Entry 1S76 (X-ray diffraction, 2.88 A resolution); this record covers chains T and D of the 4 polymer chains in the assembly.

[Chain T]
Molecule: 21-nt DNA strand
Sequence (21 nucleotides; row label = number of the first residue in the row; the depositors numbered this strand downwards along its sequence, so these rows (ascending numbers) run in the REVERSE of the deposited 5'-to-3' order):
   110 TTGTGCCGCTTACGCGTGCCG

[Chain D]
Molecule: DNA-directed RNA polymerase
From: Enterobacteria phage T7
Notes: EC 2.7.7.6
Reference sequence: P00573 (RPOL_BPT7); residues 1-883 here = UniProt positions 1-883
Chain sequence (883 residues; each row starts with the number of its first residue):
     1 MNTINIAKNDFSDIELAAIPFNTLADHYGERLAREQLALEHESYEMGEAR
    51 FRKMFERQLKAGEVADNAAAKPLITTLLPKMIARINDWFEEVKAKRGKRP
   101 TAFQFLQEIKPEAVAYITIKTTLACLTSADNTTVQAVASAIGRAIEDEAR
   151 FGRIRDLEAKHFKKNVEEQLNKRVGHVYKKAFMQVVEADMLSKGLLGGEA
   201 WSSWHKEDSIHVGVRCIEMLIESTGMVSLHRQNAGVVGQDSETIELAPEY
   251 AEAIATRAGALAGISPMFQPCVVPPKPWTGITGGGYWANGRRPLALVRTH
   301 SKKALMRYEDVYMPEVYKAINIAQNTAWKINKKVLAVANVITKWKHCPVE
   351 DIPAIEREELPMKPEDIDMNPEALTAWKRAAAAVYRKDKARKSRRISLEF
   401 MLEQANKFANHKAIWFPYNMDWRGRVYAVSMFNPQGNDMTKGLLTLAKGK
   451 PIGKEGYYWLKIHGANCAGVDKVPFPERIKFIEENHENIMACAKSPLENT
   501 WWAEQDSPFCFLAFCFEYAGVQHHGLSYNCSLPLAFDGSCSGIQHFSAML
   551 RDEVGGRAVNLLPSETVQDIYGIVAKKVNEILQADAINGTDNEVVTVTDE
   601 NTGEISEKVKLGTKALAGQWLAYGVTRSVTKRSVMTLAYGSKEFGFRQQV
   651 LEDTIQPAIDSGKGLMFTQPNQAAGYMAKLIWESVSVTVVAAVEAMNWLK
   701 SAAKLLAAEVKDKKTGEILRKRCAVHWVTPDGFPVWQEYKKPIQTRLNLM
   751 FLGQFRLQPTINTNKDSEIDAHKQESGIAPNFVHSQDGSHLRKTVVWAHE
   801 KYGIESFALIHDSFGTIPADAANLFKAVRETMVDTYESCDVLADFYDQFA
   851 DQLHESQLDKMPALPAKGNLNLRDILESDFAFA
Disordered / not traced: 1-11, 195-199, 233-240, 363-374, 594-611
UniProt features mapped onto this chain:
  - active site: Asp-537, Lys-631, Asp-812
  - mutagenesis: Lys-172 (K172L/G: No change in activity), Pro-563 (P563A/T: Inactivated), Tyr-571 (Y571S: Inactivated), Lys-631 (K631G: Partially inactivated; K631L: Partially inactivated; K631R: Partially inactivated), Thr-636 (T636P: Inactivated), Tyr-639 (Y639D: Inactivated), Phe-646 (F646C: Inactivated)
Ion coordination: Mg2+ site 1: Asp-537, Gly-538, Asp-812 (together with AMP-CPP); Mg2+ site 2: Asp-537, Asp-812 (together with AMP-CPP)
Ligand contacts: AMP-CPP (APC; diphosphomethylphosphonic acid adenosyl ester): Arg-425, Asp-537, Gly-538, Cys-540, Ser-541, Gly-542, Tyr-571, Arg-627, Lys-631, Arg-632, Met-635, Thr-636, Tyr-639, His-784, Asp-812

[Interface between chain T and chain D]
Residue-residue contacts (47; chain T residue first):
  DT110(T) with Val-177(D), phosphate contact; Tyr-178(D), hydrogen bond to the phosphate
  DT111(T) with Glu-63(D), phosphate contact; Gly-175(D), phosphate contact; Lys-392(D), hydrogen bond to the base
  DG112(T) with Arg-57(D), salt bridge to the phosphate
  DT113(T) with Lys-53(D), salt bridge to the phosphate; Met-54(D), base contact; Arg-57(D), sugar contact
  DG114(T) with Arg-50(D), salt bridge to the phosphate; Met-267(D), phosphate contact; Met-431(D), phosphate contact
  DC115(T) with Arg-50(D), sugar contact; Met-431(D), phosphate contact
  DC116(T) with Arg-298(D), salt bridge to the phosphate
  DG117(T) with Arg-298(D), hydrogen bond to the phosphate; His-300(D), phosphate contact; Asp-421(D), sugar contact; Trp-422(D), phosphate contact; Tyr-427(D), sugar contact
  DC118(T) with Trp-422(D), phosphate contact; Arg-423(D), sugar contact; Tyr-739(D), hydrogen bond to the phosphate; Asn-781(D), sugar contact
  DT119(T) with Arg-632(D), base contact; Tyr-739(D), hydrogen bond to the phosphate; Ser-776(D), hydrogen bond to the phosphate; Gly-777(D), sugar contact; Pro-780(D), sugar contact; Asn-781(D), phosphate contact; His-784(D), base contact
  DT120(T) with Arg-632(D), hydrogen bond to the base; Thr-636(D), base contact; Tyr-639(D), base contact; Gly-640(D), sugar contact; Ser-641(D), hydrogen bond to the phosphate; Lys-642(D), phosphate contact; Gly-645(D), phosphate contact; Gln-649(D), base contact; Ser-776(D), hydrogen bond to the phosphate
  DA121(T) with Phe-644(D), base contact; His-772(D), phosphate contact
  DC122(T) with His-772(D), hydrogen bond to the phosphate
  DG123(T) with Lys-160(D), salt bridge to the phosphate; Lys-163(D), salt bridge to the phosphate
  DC124(T) with Glu-158(D), phosphate contact; Lys-160(D), phosphate contact

[In short]
15 residues of chain T face 36 of chain D across their interface; the contacts include 10 hydrogen bonds and 6
salt bridges. Polar contacts include DT111(T)/Lys-392(D), DT120(T)/Arg-632(D) and DT110(T)/Tyr-178(D). Bound
to chain D: AMP-CPP.
Here chain T is a 21-nt DNA strand and chain D is DNA-directed RNA polymerase (Enterobacteria phage T7). Entry
1S76 (T7 RNA polymerase alpha beta methylene ATP elongation complex) was determined by X-ray diffraction,
deposited together with 1S77.
